4GSC - chain A; structure by X-ray diffraction, 2.81 A resolution.

# Chain A
Molecule: Insulin-degrading enzyme
Source organism: Homo sapiens
Notes: EC 3.4.24.56
UniProt: P14735 (IDE_HUMAN); residues 42-1019 here = UniProt positions 42-1019
Chain sequence (990 residues; each row starts with the number of its first residue):
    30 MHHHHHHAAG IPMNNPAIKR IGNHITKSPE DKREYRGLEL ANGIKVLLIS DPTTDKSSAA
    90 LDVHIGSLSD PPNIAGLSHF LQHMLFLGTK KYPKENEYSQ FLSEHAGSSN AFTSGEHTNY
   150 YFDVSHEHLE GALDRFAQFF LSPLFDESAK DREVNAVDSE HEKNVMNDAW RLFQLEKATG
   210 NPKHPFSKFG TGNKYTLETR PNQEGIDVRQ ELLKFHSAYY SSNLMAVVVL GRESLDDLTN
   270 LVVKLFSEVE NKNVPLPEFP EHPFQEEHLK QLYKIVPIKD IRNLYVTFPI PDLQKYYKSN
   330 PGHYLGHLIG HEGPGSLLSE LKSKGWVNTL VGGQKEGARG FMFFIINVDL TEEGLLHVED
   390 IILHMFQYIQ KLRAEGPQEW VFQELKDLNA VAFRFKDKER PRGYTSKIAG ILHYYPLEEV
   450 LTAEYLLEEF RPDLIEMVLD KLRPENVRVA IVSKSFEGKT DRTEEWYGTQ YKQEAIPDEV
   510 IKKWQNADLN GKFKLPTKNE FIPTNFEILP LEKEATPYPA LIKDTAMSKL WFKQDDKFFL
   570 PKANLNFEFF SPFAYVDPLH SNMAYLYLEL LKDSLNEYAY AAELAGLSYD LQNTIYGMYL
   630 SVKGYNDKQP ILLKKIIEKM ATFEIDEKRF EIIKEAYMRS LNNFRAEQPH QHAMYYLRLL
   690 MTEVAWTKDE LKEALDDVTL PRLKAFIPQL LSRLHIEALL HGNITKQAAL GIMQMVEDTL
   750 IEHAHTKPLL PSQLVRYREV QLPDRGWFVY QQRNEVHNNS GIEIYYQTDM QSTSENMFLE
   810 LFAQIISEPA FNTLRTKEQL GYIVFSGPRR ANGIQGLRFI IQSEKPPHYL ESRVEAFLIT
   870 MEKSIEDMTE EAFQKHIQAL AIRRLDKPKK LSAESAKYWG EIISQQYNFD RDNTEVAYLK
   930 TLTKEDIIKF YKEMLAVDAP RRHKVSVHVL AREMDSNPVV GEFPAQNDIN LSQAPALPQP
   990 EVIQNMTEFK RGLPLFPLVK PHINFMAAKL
Not modelled in the structure: 30-41, 966-978, 1013-1019
Differences from the reference sequence: expression tag (30-41); engineered mutation Leu110 (Cys in P14735), Gln111 (Glu in P14735), Ser171 (Cys in P14735), Ala178 (Cys in P14735), Val257 (Cys in P14735), Leu414 (Cys in P14735), Asn573 (Cys in P14735), Ser590 (Cys in P14735), Ser789 (Cys in P14735), Ala812 (Cys in P14735), Ala819 (Cys in P14735), Ser904 (Cys in P14735), Asn966 (Cys in P14735), Ala974 (Cys in P14735)
Metal / ion sites: Zn2+: His108, His112, Glu189
Residues lining bound ligands: bdm41559 (MGW; methyl N-(carboxymethyl)-N-(2-phenylethyl)glycyl-L-histidinate): His332, Gly335, His336, Gly339, Glu341, Leu359, Val360, Gly361, Gly362, Gln363, Lys364, Ile374, Tyr609
Curated features (UniProtKB/Swiss-Prot):
  - motif: Glu853 to Tyr858 (SlyX motif)
  - binding site (Zn(2+)): His108, His112, Glu189
  - binding site (substrate): His336 to Gly342, Leu359 to Gln363
  - binding site (ATP): Arg429, Asp895 to Ser901
  - modified residue (N6-succinyllysine): Lys192, Lys697
  - mutagenesis: Ser132 (S132C: Increases catalytic rate towards INS and amyloid; when associated with C-817), Asn184 (N184C: Increases catalytic rate towards INS and amyloid; when associated with C-828), Pro286 (P286G: Reduced enzyme activity), Gly366 to Gly369 (Reduced enzyme activity), Asp426 (D426C: Increases catalytic rate towards INS and amyloid; when associated with C-899), Tyr496 (Y496A: Strongly reduced enzyme activity), Phe530 (F530A: Strongly increased enzyme activity), Arg767 (R767A: Decreases dimerization. No effect on degradation of ANP. Retains the ability to degrade an aberrant form of ANP, when in the presence of both ANP and the aberrant ANP), Glu817 (E817C: Increases catalytic rate towards INS and amyloid; when associated with C-132), Gln828 (Q828C: Increases catalytic rate towards INS and amyloid; when associated with C-184), Tyr831 (Y831F: No effect on catalytic activity), Lys899 (K899C: Increases catalytic rate towards INS and amyloid; when associated with C-426)

# Overview
Chain A binds bdm41559. His108, His112 and Glu189 coordinate Zn2+. UniProt lists 3 Zn2+-binding residues, 12
substrate-binding residues, 8 ATP-binding residues and 15 mutagenesis sites.
Chain A is Insulin-degrading enzyme (Homo sapiens); the structure, Structure analysis of insulin degrading
enzyme with compound bdm41559
((s)-2-[2-(carboxymethyl-phenethyl-amino)-acetylamino]-3-(1h-imidazol-4-yl)-propionic acid methyl ester), was
determined by X-ray diffraction together with 4GS8, 4DWK, 4DTT, 2YPU and 3QZ2 from the same study.
